7XSB - chains H and L of the 3 polymer chains in the assembly; structure by X-ray diffraction, 3.20 A resolution.

Chain H:
Molecule: P5S-3B11 Heavy chain
Source organism: Homo sapiens
Sequence (217 residues; numbered 1 to 217; the number before each row is that of its first residue):
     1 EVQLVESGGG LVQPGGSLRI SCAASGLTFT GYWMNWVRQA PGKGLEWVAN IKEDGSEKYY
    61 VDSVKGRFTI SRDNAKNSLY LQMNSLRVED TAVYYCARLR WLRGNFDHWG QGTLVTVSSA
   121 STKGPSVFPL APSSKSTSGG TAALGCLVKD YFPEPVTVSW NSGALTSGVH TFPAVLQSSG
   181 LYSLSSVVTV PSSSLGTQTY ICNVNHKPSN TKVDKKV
Disordered / not traced: 133-140, 162-167
Disulfides: Cys-22/Cys-96, Cys-146/Cys-202

Chain L:
Molecule: P5S-3B11 Light chain
Source organism: Homo sapiens
Sequence (216 residues; each row starts with the number of its first residue):
     1 NFMLTQPHSV SESPGKTVTI SCTGSNGYIA NNYVQWYQQR PGSVPTVVIY EDNQRPSGVP
    61 DRFSGSIDSS SNSASLIISG LKTEDEADYY CQSYDTPNVV FGGGTKLTVL GQPKAAPSVT
   121 LFPPSSEELQ ANKATLVCLI SDFYPGAVTV AWKADSSPVK AGVETTTPSK QSNNKYAASS
   181 YLSLTPEQWK SHRSYSCQVT HEGSTVEKTV APTECS
Disordered / not traced: 1, 214-216
Disulfides: Cys-22/Cys-91, Cys-138/Cys-197

How chain H and chain L interact:
Residue-residue contacts (66):
  Val-37(H) with Phe-101(L), hydrophobic
  Gln-39(H) with Gln-39(L), hydrogen bond
  Lys-43(H) with Tyr-90(L)
  Gly-44(H) with Tyr-90(L)
  Leu-45(H) with Pro-45(L), hydrophobic; Tyr-90(L); Phe-101(L)
  Trp-47(H) with Pro-97(L); Asn-98(L); Val-99(L); Phe-101(L)
  Tyr-59(H) with Pro-97(L)
  Tyr-60(H) with Asn-98(L)
  Tyr-95(H) with Val-44(L), hydrophobic
  Trp-101(H) with Tyr-33(L), hydrophobic; Glu-51(L), hydrogen bond
  Leu-102(H) with Tyr-94(L), hydrophobic
  Arg-103(H) with Asn-32(L), hydrogen bond; Tyr-33(L); Gln-35(L), hydrogen bond (backbone-side chain); Tyr-94(L)
  Gly-104(H) with Gln-35(L); Tyr-37(L); Gln-92(L), hydrogen bond (backbone-side chain)
  Asn-105(H) with Gln-35(L); Tyr-37(L); Val-47(L); Tyr-50(L)
  Phe-106(H) with Tyr-37(L), hydrogen bond (backbone-side chain); Val-47(L)
  Trp-109(H) with Val-44(L), hydrophobic; Pro-45(L)
  Gly-110(H) with Val-44(L)
  Phe-128(H) with Ser-125(L); Glu-127(L); Glu-128(L)
  Pro-129(H) with Ser-125(L), hydrogen bond (backbone-side chain); Glu-127(L)
  Leu-130(H) with Phe-122(L)
  Ala-131(H) with Phe-122(L)
  Ala-143(H) with Thr-120(L); Phe-122(L)
  Leu-144(H) with Phe-122(L), hydrophobic
  Leu-147(H) with Glu-128(L); Tyr-181(L), hydrophobic
  Lys-149(H) with Thr-135(L), hydrogen bond
  His-170(H) with Ser-141(L); Ala-177(L)
  Phe-172(H) with Leu-139(L), hydrophobic; Ile-140(L); Ser-141(L); Ala-177(L), hydrophobic; Ala-178(L); Ser-179(L)
  Pro-173(H) with Ser-169(L)
  Ala-174(H) with Thr-166(L)
  Val-175(H) with Thr-166(L); Tyr-181(L), hydrophobic
  Ser-178(H) with Glu-164(L)
  Leu-184(H) with Tyr-181(L)
  Ser-185(H) with Val-137(L); Leu-139(L); Tyr-181(L), hydrogen bond
  Val-187(H) with Phe-122(L), hydrophobic; Leu-139(L), hydrophobic
  Lys-215(H) with Glu-127(L), salt bridge
Other interface residues (no listed pair), chain H (43 interface residues in all): Glu-46, Asp-107, Gln-111, Pro-132, Gly-145, Asp-150, Gln-177, Ser-183
Other interface residues (no listed pair), chain L (41 interface residues in all): Ser-43, Gly-102, Gly-103, Lys-133, Thr-165, Gln-171, Ser-183

Overview:
43 residues of chain H and 41 residues of chain L are in contact, with 9 hydrogen bonds and 1 salt bridge.
Polar contacts include Lys-215(H)/Glu-127(L), Gln-39(H)/Gln-39(L) and Trp-101(H)/Glu-51(L).
Here chain H is P5S-3B11 Heavy chain and chain L is P5S-3B11 Light chain, both from Homo sapiens. Entry 7XSB
(Crystal structure of SARS-CoV-2 spike receptor binding domain bound with P5S-3B11 Fab) was determined by
X-ray diffraction, deposited together with 7XSC and 7XS8.
